Entry 6XN4 (electron microscopy, 3.35 A resolution); this record covers chains G and R of the 10 polymer chains in the assembly.

[Chain G]
Name: CRISPR-associated protein Csm3
Source organism: Lactococcus lactis subsp. lactis
UniProt: L0CEA3 (L0CEA3_LACLL); residue numbers follow UniProt; this construct covers 1-214
Amino-acid sequence (214 residues; numbered 1 to 214; the number before each row is that of its first residue):
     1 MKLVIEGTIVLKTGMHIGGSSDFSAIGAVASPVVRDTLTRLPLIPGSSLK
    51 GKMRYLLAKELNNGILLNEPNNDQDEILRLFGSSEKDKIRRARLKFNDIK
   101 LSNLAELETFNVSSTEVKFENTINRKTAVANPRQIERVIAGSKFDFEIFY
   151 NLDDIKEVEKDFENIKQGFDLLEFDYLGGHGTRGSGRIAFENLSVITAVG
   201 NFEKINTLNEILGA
Construct notes: conflict Ala30 (Asp in L0CEA3)

[Chain R]
Molecule: Crispr RNA
Source organism: Lactococcus lactis subsp. lactis
Sequence (35 nucleotides; each row starts with the number of its first residue):
     1 ACGAGAACAUACGUUCUUUGAACCAAGCUUCAACU

[How chain G and chain R interact]
Residue-residue contacts (50; chain G residue first):
  His16(G) - C16(R)  phosphate contact
  Ile17(G) - C16(R)  phosphate contact
  Gly18(G) - U15(R)  hydrogen bond to the sugar
  Gly18(G) - C16(R)  hydrogen bond to the phosphate
  Gly19(G) - U15(R)  base contact
  Ser21(G) - U15(R)  base contact
  Ser47(G) - U14(R)  sugar contact
  Ser47(G) - U15(R)  hydrogen bond to the phosphate
  Ser48(G) - U14(R)  sugar contact
  Ser48(G) - U15(R)  hydrogen bond to the phosphate
  Lys50(G) - C12(R)  salt bridge to the phosphate
  Lys50(G) - G13(R)  salt bridge to the phosphate
  Gly51(G) - U14(R)  phosphate contact
  Lys52(G) - U14(R)  base contact
  Arg54(G) - C12(R)  hydrogen bond to the phosphate
  Arg54(G) - G13(R)  salt bridge to the phosphate
  Tyr55(G) - U14(R)  base contact
  Phe81(G) - C12(R)  phosphate contact
  Phe81(G) - G13(R)  phosphate contact
  Gly82(G) - C12(R)  sugar contact
  Ser83(G) - A11(R)  hydrogen bond to the sugar
  Ser83(G) - C12(R)  sugar contact
  Ser84(G) - A11(R)  hydrogen bond to the base
  Ser84(G) - C12(R)  sugar contact
  Ile89(G) - A11(R)  sugar contact
  Arg91(G) - C8(R)  base contact
  Arg91(G) - A11(R)  sugar contact
  Ala92(G) - C12(R)  phosphate contact
  Phe119(G) - A21(R)  sugar contact
  Glu120(G) - A21(R)  phosphate contact
  Asn121(G) - U19(R)  hydrogen bond to the sugar
  Asn121(G) - G20(R)  hydrogen bond to the sugar
  Asn121(G) - A21(R)  hydrogen bond to the phosphate
  Asn121(G) - A22(R)  sugar contact
  Thr122(G) - U19(R)  hydrogen bond to the base
  Ile123(G) - G20(R)  hydrogen bond to the phosphate
  Ile123(G) - A22(R)  sugar contact
  Arg125(G) - G20(R)  salt bridge to the phosphate
  Ala130(G) - A21(R)  base contact
  Ala130(G) - A22(R)  base contact
  Pro132(G) - A21(R)  base contact
  Arg133(G) - U19(R)  hydrogen bond to the sugar
  Tyr176(G) - U17(R)  hydrogen bond to the phosphate
  Gly178(G) - C16(R)  phosphate contact
  Gly179(G) - C16(R)  hydrogen bond to the phosphate
  Gly179(G) - U17(R)  phosphate contact
  His180(G) - U17(R)  phosphate contact
  Thr182(G) - U18(R)  hydrogen bond to the phosphate
  Arg183(G) - U18(R)  salt bridge to the phosphate
  Arg183(G) - U19(R)  salt bridge to the phosphate
Interface residues without a listed pair, chain G (39 interface residues in all): Pro45, Pro70, Asn71, Ala128, Gly181
Interface residues without a listed pair, chain R (15 interface residues in all): U10, C23

[Overview]
Chain G and chain R form an interface of 39 and 15 residues respectively; the contacts include 16 hydrogen
bonds and 6 salt bridges. Polar pairs include Ser84(G)-A11(R), Thr122(G)-U19(R) and Gly18(G)-U15(R).
Here chain G is CRISPR-associated protein Csm3 and chain R is Crispr RNA, both from Lactococcus lactis subsp.
lactis. Entry 6XN4 (Structure of the Lactococcus lactis Csm CTR_3:2 CRISPR-Cas Complex) was determined by
electron microscopy (same publication as 6XN3, 6XN5 and 6XN7).
